PDB entry 4NRK | X-ray diffraction, 2.63 A resolution | chains A and C of the 6 polymer chains in the assembly

[Chain A (and C)]
Protein: Hemagglutinin HA1 chain
Organism: Influenza B virus
Notes: chain C of this document is another copy of the same molecule, construct and numbering; everything in this record applies to it too
UniProtKB: P03460 (HEMA_INBLE); residues 1-346 here correspond to UniProt positions 16-361 (UniProt number = residue number + 15)
Chain sequence (346 residues; row label = number of the first residue in the row):
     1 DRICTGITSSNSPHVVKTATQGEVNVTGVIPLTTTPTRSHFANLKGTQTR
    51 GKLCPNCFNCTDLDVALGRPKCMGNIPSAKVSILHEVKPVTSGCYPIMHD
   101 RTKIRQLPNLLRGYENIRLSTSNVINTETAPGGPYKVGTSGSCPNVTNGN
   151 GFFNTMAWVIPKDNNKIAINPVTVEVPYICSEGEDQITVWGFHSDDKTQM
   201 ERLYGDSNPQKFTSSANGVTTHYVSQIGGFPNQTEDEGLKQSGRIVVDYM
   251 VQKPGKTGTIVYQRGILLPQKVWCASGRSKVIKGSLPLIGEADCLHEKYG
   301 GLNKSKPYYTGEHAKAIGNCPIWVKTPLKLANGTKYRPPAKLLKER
Not modelled in the structure: 341-346 (chain C: 342-346)
Sequence notes: conflict Arg38 (Lys53 in P03460), Ile76 (Thr91 in P03460), Val90 (Ala105 in P03460), Thr147 (Ala162 in P03460), Ile167 (Thr182 in P03460); engineered mutation Tyr95 (Phe110 in P03460)
Cystine bridges: Cys54-Cys57, Cys60-Cys72, Cys94-Cys143, Cys180-Cys274, Cys294-Cys320
Glycans and other covalent adducts: N-acetylglucosamine (NAG) linked to Asn25, Asn145, Asn232, Asn303, Asn332
Swiss-Prot annotation at these positions:
  - site: Arg346 (Cleavage)
  - glycosylation (N-linked (GlcNAc...) asparagine): Asn25, Asn59, Asn165, Asn232, Asn303, Asn332

[How chain A and chain C interact]
Residue-residue contacts (19):
  Lys88(A) with Pro254(C)
  Asp100(A) with Lys256(C), salt bridge
  Arg101(A) with Glu175(C), salt bridge; Ser215(C), hydrogen bond (backbone-side chain); Thr259(C)
  Lys103(A) with Gly218(C)
  Asn208(A) with Asn170(C), hydrogen bond
  Pro209(A) with Asn170(C); Pro171(C)
  Thr221(A) with Thr220(C)
  His222(A) with Thr213(C); Thr220(C), hydrogen bond (backbone-side chain); His222(C)
  Tyr223(A) with Thr220(C)
  Val224(A) with Pro171(C), hydrophobic; Val261(C), hydrophobic
  Ser225(A) with Thr173(C)
  Gln226(A) with Thr173(C)
  Pro231(A) with Glu175(C)
Also at the interface, not in a pair above, chain A (15 interface residues in all): Thr102, Thr220
Also at the interface, not in a pair above, chain C (14 interface residues in all): Thr257

[In short]
The interface between chain A and chain C involves 15 residues on one side and 14 on the other, with 3
hydrogen bonds and 2 salt bridges. Among the polar pairs are Asp100(A)-Lys256(C), Arg101(A)-Glu175(C) and
Arg101(A)-Ser215(C).
Both chains are Hemagglutinin HA1 chain (Influenza B virus). Entry 4NRK (Structure of hemagglutinin with F95Y
mutation of influenza virus B/Lee/40 complex with LSTc) was determined by X-ray diffraction together with 4NRJ
and 4NRL from the same study.
